PDB entry 4J9H | X-ray diffraction, 1.70 A resolution | chains A and G

== Chain A ==
Molecule: Tyrosine-protein kinase ABL1
Source organism: Homo sapiens
Notes: EC 2.7.10.2; fragment: SH3 domain
Reference sequence: P00519 (ABL1_HUMAN); residue numbers follow UniProt; this construct covers 60-121
Sequence (63 residues; numbered 59 to 121; the number before each row is that of its first residue):
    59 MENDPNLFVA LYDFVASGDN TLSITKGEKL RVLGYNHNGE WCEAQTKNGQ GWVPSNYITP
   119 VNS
Unresolved in the structure: 59-61, 121
Differences from the reference sequence: initiating methionine (59)
UniProt features mapped onto this chain:
  - modified residue (Phosphotyrosine): Tyr70, Tyr115

== Chain G ==
Molecule: P7
Sequence (11 residues; numbered 0 to 10; the number before each row is that of its first residue; numbering starts at 0):
     0 XAPTYPPPPP P
Modified residues: ACE (acetyl group) at position 0

== Interface between chain A and chain G ==
Residue-residue contacts (25):
  Tyr70(A) - Pro9(G)  hydrophobic
  Tyr70(A) - Pro10(G)
  Phe72(A) - Pro7(G)
  Ser75(A) - Tyr4(G)  hydrogen bond
  Gly76(A) - Tyr4(G)
  Asp77(A) - Pro2(G)
  Asp77(A) - Tyr4(G)  hydrogen bond
  Thr79(A) - Pro2(G)
  Asn94(A) - Ala1(G)
  Glu98(A) - Pro5(G)
  Glu98(A) - Pro6(G)
  Trp99(A) - Ala1(G)  hydrophobic
  Trp99(A) - Pro2(G)
  Trp99(A) - Tyr4(G)  hydrogen bond (side chain-backbone)
  Trp99(A) - Pro5(G)
  Trp99(A) - Pro6(G)  hydrophobic
  Trp110(A) - ACE_0(G)
  Trp110(A) - Ala1(G)
  Trp110(A) - Pro2(G)
  Pro112(A) - Pro6(G)  hydrophobic
  Asn114(A) - Pro9(G)
  Tyr115(A) - Pro7(G)
  Tyr115(A) - Pro8(G)  hydrogen bond (side chain-backbone)
  Tyr115(A) - Pro9(G)
  Tyr115(A) - Pro10(G)  hydrogen bond (side chain-backbone)
Also at the interface, not in a pair above, chain A (14 interface residues in all): Asn78

== In short ==
14 residues of chain A and 10 residues of chain G are in contact; the contacts include 5 hydrogen bonds. Polar
pairs include Ser75(A)-Tyr4(G), Asp77(A)-Tyr4(G) and Trp99(A)-Tyr4(G).
Here chain A is Tyrosine-protein kinase ABL1 (Homo sapiens) and chain G is P7. Entry 4J9H (Crystal structure
of the ABL-SH3 domain complexed with the designed high-affinity peptide ligand P7 at pH ...) was determined by
X-ray diffraction.
